9H7Y - chains A and B; structure by X-ray diffraction, 3.20 A resolution.

== Chain A ==
Molecule: Uncharacterized ABC transporter ATP-binding protein MJ0035
Organism: Methanocaldococcus jannaschii
UniProt: Q60350 (Y035_METJA); residues 1-250 here = UniProt positions 1-250
Amino-acid sequence (253 residues; each row starts with the number of its first residue; numbers below 1 keep their minus sign (Gly-2 is residue -2)):
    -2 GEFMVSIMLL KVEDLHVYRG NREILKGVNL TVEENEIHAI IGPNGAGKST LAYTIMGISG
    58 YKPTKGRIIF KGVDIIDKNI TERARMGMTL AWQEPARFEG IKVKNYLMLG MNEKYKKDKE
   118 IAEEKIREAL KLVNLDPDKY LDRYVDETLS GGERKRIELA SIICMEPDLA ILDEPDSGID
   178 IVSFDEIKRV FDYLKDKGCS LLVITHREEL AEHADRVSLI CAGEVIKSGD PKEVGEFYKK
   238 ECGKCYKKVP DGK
Disordered / not traced: 240-250
Sequence notes: expression tag (-2 to 0)
Ion coordination: Mg2+: Ser46, Glu171 (together with AMP-PNP)
Ligand contacts: AMP-PNP (ANP; phosphoaminophosphonic acid-adenylate ester): Arg16, Arg19, Ile21, Pro40, Asn41, Gly42, Ala43, Gly44, Lys45, Ser46, Thr47, Tyr58, Glu171, Asp177, His203
UniProt features mapped onto this chain:
  - binding site (ATP): Gly39 to Ser46
Reported in the primary citation:
  - mutagenesis - C218A, C239A, C242A: decreased binding to [4Fe-4S] cluster
  - mutagenesis - K45R (0.13 min-1): decreased catalytic activity on ATP
  - mutagenesis - K45R (8.76 +/- 2 nM): decreased binding to mantATPyS
  - mutagenesis - K45R: unchanged binding to [4Fe-4S] cluster
  - mutagenesis - K45R: abolished growth

== Chain B ==
Molecule: Iron-sulfur cluster assembly SufBD family protein MJ0034
Organism: Methanocaldococcus jannaschii
UniProt: Q60349 (Y034_METJA); the author numbering skips numbers that UniProt does not, so the offset changes along the chain: 1-157 = UniProt 1-157; 474-632 = UniProt 158-316
Amino-acid sequence (316 residues; each row starts with the number of its first residue; note: 316 numbers in that range are skipped by the numbering (no residue carries them; nothing is unmodelled there)):
     1 MSIKEELMEI IEAIKYTSEK PEEIVHGKGP RIIVKESRII DVQGDEGIIL EGKEEDGKIK
    61 AKIIVKKGYK FKYPIHMCFG ITEENISQII DVEIILEEDS SISLMSHCSF PKGKGIKHIM
   121 NGIIKIGKNA KFSYNEFHYH GMDGDILVKP TVKVEID
   474 EGGIYISNFT LTKGRIGTLD IEQEIIAKKD AIIDITTRTY AIKEDVVKVN EVVKLNGENA
   534 KCIIKSRGAA MDNSKISLKL KIEGNAPYSK GHIDCAEIVK GNAEVESIPI VVVRDDKARI
   594 THEAAIGSVD KKQLETLMAK GLDEDEATEI IVKGMIGDL
Disordered / not traced: 1-27

== Interface between chain A and chain B ==
Residue-residue contacts (46; chain A residue first):
  Ile55(A) - Glu608(B)
  Ser56(A) - Lys604(B)  hydrogen bond (backbone-side chain)
  Ser56(A) - Glu608(B)  hydrogen bond (backbone-side chain)
  Ile77(A) - Glu608(B)
  Ile77(A) - Met611(B)
  Ile77(A) - Ala612(B)
  Thr78(A) - Met611(B)
  Thr78(A) - Gly614(B)
  Thr78(A) - Leu615(B)  hydrogen bond (side chain-backbone)
  Thr78(A) - Asp616(B)
  Ala81(A) - Met611(B)
  Ala81(A) - Ala612(B)
  Ala81(A) - Gly614(B)
  Arg82(A) - Gly614(B)  hydrogen bond (side chain-backbone)
  Arg82(A) - Asp616(B)
  Arg82(A) - Glu619(B)  salt bridge
  Thr86(A) - Ala612(B)  hydrogen bond (side chain-backbone)
  Trp89(A) - Lys605(B)
  Trp89(A) - Glu608(B)
  Trp89(A) - Thr609(B)
  Trp89(A) - Ala612(B)  hydrophobic
  Glu91(A) - Lys605(B)
  Ala93(A) - Lys605(B)
  Ala93(A) - Thr609(B)
  Arg94(A) - Gln606(B)  hydrogen bond (backbone-side chain)
  Phe95(A) - Gln606(B)
  Phe95(A) - Thr609(B)
  Phe95(A) - Leu610(B)  hydrophobic
  Glu96(A) - Arg511(B)  salt bridge
  Glu96(A) - Arg540(B)  salt bridge
  Glu96(A) - Gly627(B)
  Glu96(A) - Met628(B)
  Gly97(A) - Gly627(B)
  Gly97(A) - Leu632(B)
  Ile98(A) - Ile623(B)  hydrophobic
  Lys99(A) - Leu632(B)
  Asn102(A) - Leu632(B)  hydrogen bond (side chain-backbone)
  Tyr103(A) - Thr609(B)
  Tyr103(A) - Lys613(B)
  Leu106(A) - Leu610(B)  hydrophobic
  Leu106(A) - Lys613(B)
  Gly107(A) - Lys613(B)
  Glu155(A) - Lys613(B)  salt bridge
  Ser158(A) - Lys613(B)  hydrogen bond
  Met162(A) - Ala612(B)
  Met162(A) - Lys613(B)
Other interface residues (no listed pair), chain A (27 interface residues in all): Tyr50, Met53, Met85, Glu144
Other interface residues (no listed pair), chain B (22 interface residues in all): Lys538, Glu617, Ile624

== Summary ==
27 residues of chain A face 22 of chain B across their interface, with 8 hydrogen bonds and 4 salt bridges.
Polar contacts include Arg82(A)-Glu619(B), Glu96(A)-Arg511(B) and Glu96(A)-Arg540(B). Chain A binds AMP-PNP.
The paper reports that C218A, C239A and C242A of chain A reduce binding to [4Fe-4S] cluster; K45R of chain A
reduces catalytic activity on ATP.
Here chain A is Uncharacterized ABC transporter ATP-binding protein MJ0035 and chain B is Iron-sulfur cluster
assembly SufBD family protein MJ0034, both from Methanocaldococcus jannaschii. Entry 9H7Y (SmsC2B2 complex
from M. jannaschii (orthorhombic form)) was determined by X-ray diffraction (same publication as 9H78, 9H7X
and 9HBL).
